8D3Q - chains C and G of the 10 polymer chains in the assembly; structure by electron microscopy, 3.90 A resolution.

== Chain C ==
Name: CRISPR-associated endonuclease Cas1
Source organism: Alkalihalobacillus halodurans C-125
Notes: EC 3.1.-.-
UniProtKB: Q9KFX9 (Q9KFX9_ALKHC); residue numbers follow UniProt; this construct covers 1-343
Chain sequence (343 residues; numbered 1 to 343; the number before each row is that of its first residue):
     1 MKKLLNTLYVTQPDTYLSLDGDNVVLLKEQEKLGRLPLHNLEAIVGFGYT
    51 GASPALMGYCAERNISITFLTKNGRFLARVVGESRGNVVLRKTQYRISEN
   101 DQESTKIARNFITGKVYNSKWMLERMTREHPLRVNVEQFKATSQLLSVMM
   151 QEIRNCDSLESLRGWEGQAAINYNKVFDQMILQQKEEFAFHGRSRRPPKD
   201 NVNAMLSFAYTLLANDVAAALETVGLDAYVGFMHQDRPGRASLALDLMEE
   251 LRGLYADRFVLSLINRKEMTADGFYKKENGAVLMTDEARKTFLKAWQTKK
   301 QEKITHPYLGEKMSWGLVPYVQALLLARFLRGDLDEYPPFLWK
Reported in the primary citation:
  - catalytic residues: Glu166 (proposed by the authors, not directly observed)

== Chain G ==
Molecule: PAM/NoPAM strand 2
Sequence (28 nucleotides; row label = number of the first residue in the row):
     1 GTTCTGGTGGTCCTCAGCTACGTTTTTT

== Chain C / chain G interface ==
Contacting residue pairs (20; chain C residue first):
  Tyr49(C) with DG22(G), base contact; DT23(G), phosphate contact
  Asn73(C) with DG22(G), hydrogen bond to the phosphate; DT23(G), hydrogen bond to the sugar
  Ala204(C) with DT25(G), base contact
  Ser207(C) with DT25(G), phosphate contact; DT26(G), phosphate contact
  Phe208(C) with DT25(G), base contact
  Thr211(C) with DT25(G), hydrogen bond to the phosphate; DT26(G), phosphate contact
  Leu212(C) with DT24(G), phosphate contact
  Asn215(C) with DT26(G), hydrogen bond to the base
  Met284(C) with DT25(G), base contact
  Arg289(C) with DT24(G), hydrogen bond to the base
  Lys290(C) with DT24(G), hydrogen bond to the base
  Leu293(C) with DT23(G), base contact; DT24(G), phosphate contact
  Lys294(C) with DG22(G), salt bridge to the phosphate; DT23(G), base contact
  Gln297(C) with DT23(G), base contact
Interface residues without a listed pair, chain C (15 interface residues in all): Arg196

== Overview ==
The interface between chain C and chain G involves 15 residues on one side and 5 on the other, with 6 hydrogen
bonds and 1 salt bridge. Polar pairs include Asn215(C)-DT26(G), Arg289(C)-DT24(G) and Lys290(C)-DT24(G). The
paper reports the catalytic residue Glu166(C).
Chain C is CRISPR-associated endonuclease Cas1 (Alkalihalobacillus halodurans C-125) and chain G is PAM/NoPAM
strand 2; the structure, Type I-C Cas4-Cas1-Cas2 complex bound to a PAM/NoPAM prespacer, was determined by
electron microscopy together with 8D3L, 8D3M and 8D3P from the same study.
